PDB entry 6CFU | X-ray diffraction, 2.24 A resolution | chain A

# Chain A
Molecule: Phosphomannomutase 1
Source organism: Homo sapiens
Notes: EC 5.4.2.8
UniProtKB: Q92871 (PMM1_HUMAN); numbering as in UniProt (aligned over 1-262)
Chain sequence (262 residues; each row starts with the number of its first residue):
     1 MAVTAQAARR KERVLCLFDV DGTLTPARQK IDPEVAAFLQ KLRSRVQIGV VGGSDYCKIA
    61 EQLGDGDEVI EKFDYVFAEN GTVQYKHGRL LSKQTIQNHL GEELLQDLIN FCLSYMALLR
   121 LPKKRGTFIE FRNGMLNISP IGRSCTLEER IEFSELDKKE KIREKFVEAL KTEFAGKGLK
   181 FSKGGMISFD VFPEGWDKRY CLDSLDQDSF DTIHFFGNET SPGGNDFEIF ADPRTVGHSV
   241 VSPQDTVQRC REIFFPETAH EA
Unresolved in the structure: 1-11, 257-262
Construct notes: engineered mutation Lys180 (Arg in Q92871), Lys183 (Arg in Q92871)
Ion coordination: Mg2+ site 1: Asp19, Asp21, Asn218; Mg2+ site 2: Glu168, Phe230, Asp232, Thr235
From the paper describing this entry:
  - mutagenesis - R180K/R183K: unchanged binding to IMP
  - catalytic residues: Asp19 (citing earlier work)

# Overview
The Mg2+ site 1 is built by Asp19, Asp21 and Asn218. The Mg2+ site 2 is built by Glu168, Phe230, Asp232 and
Thr235. The paper reports the catalytic residue Asp19; R180K/R183K leave binding to IMP unchanged.
Chain A is Phosphomannomutase 1 (Homo sapiens); the structure, Structure of Human alpha-Phosphomannomutase 1
containing mutations R180K and R183K, was determined by X-ray diffraction (same publication as 6CFR, 6CFS,
6CFT and 6CFV).
